Entry 8V9F (X-ray diffraction, 1.22 A resolution); this record covers chain A.

== Chain A ==
Protein: Bromodomain-containing protein 4
From: Homo sapiens
Reference sequence: O60885 (BRD4_HUMAN), isoform O60885-3; residue numbers follow UniProt; this construct covers 44-168
Amino-acid sequence (127 residues; each row starts with the number of its first residue):
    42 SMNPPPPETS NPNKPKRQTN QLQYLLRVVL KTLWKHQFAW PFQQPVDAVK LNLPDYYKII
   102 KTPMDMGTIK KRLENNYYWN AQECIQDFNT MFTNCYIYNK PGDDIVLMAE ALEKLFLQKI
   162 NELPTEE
Unresolved in the structure: 168
Differences from the reference sequence: expression tag (42-43)
Residues lining bound ligands: jj-ii-363a (YPB; (4bS)-1-ethyl-7,20-dimethyl-4b,10,11,21-tetrahydro-2H,17H-dibenzo[12',13':5',6'][1,4,8]trioxacyclotridecino[11',10':4,5]pyrido[2,3-d]pyrimidine-2,4,19(1H,3H)-trione): W81, P82, F83, V87, K91, L92, Y97, Y139, N140, D145, I146, M149
UniProt features mapped onto this chain:
  - site: N140 (Acetylated histone binding)
  - cross-link: K99 (Glycyl lysine isopeptide (Lys-Gly) (interchain with G-Cter in SUMO2))
  - natural variant: D145 (D145G: Found in a patient with a neurodevelopmental syndrome; uncertain significance)
  - mutagenesis: N140 (N140A: Abolishes binding to acetylated histones)

== In short ==
Bound to chain A: jj-ii-363a. From UniProt: one mutagenesis site.
Chain A is Bromodomain-containing protein 4 (Homo sapiens); the structure, BRD4 BD1 liganded with macrocyclic
compound 2d (JJ-II-363A), was determined by X-ray diffraction (same publication as 8V92).
